Entry 7N12 (X-ray diffraction, 1.70 A resolution); this record covers chain B.

== Chain B ==
Name: Leucine--tRNA ligase
Organism: Mycobacteroides abscessus
Notes: EC 6.1.1.4
Reference sequence: A0A0U0XQP3 (A0A0U0XQP3_9MYCO); numbering as in UniProt (aligned over 303-498)
Amino-acid sequence (196 residues; each row starts with the number of its first residue):
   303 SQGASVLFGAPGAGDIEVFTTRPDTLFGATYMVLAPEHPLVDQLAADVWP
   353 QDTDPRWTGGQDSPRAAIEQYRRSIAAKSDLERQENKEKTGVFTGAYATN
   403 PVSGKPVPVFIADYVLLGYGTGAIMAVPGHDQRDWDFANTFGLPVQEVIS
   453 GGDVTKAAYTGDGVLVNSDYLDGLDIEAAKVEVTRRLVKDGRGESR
Disordered / not traced: 303, 382-388
Sequence notes: conflict Ala315 (Val in A0A0U0XQP3), Thr355 (Ala in A0A0U0XQP3)
Residues lining bound ligands: 365 ([(1S,5R,6R,7'S,8R)-7'-(aminomethyl)-6-(6-aminopurin-9-yl)-2'-(3-oxidanylpropoxy)spiro[2,4,7-trioxa-3-boranuidabicyclo[3.3.0]octane-3,9'-8-oxa-9-boranuidabicyclo[4.3.0]nona-1(6),2,4-triene]-8-yl]methyl dihydrogen phosphate): Phe321, Thr322, Thr323, Arg324, Thr327, Tyr416, Val417, Leu418, Tyr421, Gly424, Ala425, Ile426, Met427, Ala428, Val429, His432, Asp433, Arg435, Asp436
Reported in the primary citation:
  - mutagenesis - D436H: decreased growth in response to norvaline
  - catalytic residues: Asp436 (citing earlier work)
  - binding site for 365: Thr323, Tyr421, Asp433, Arg435, Asp436

== Summary ==
Ligands of chain B: compound 365. From the paper: the catalytic residue Asp436; D436H reduces growth in
response to norvaline.
Chain B is Leucine--tRNA ligase (Mycobacteroides abscessus); the structure, Crystal structure of the M.
abscessus LeuRS editing domain in complex with epetraborole-AMP adduct, was determined by X-ray diffraction
(same publication as 7N11).
